Entry 5KNC (X-ray diffraction, 3.02 A resolution); this record covers chains C and D of the 8 polymer chains in the assembly.

# Chain C
Molecule: V-type sodium ATPase catalytic subunit A
Source organism: Enterococcus hirae ATCC 9790
Notes: EC 3.6.3.15
UniProtKB: Q08636 (NTPA_ENTHA); residue numbers follow UniProt; this construct covers 1-593
Chain sequence (600 residues; row label = number of the first residue in the row; numbers below 1 keep their minus sign (Gly-6 is residue -6)):
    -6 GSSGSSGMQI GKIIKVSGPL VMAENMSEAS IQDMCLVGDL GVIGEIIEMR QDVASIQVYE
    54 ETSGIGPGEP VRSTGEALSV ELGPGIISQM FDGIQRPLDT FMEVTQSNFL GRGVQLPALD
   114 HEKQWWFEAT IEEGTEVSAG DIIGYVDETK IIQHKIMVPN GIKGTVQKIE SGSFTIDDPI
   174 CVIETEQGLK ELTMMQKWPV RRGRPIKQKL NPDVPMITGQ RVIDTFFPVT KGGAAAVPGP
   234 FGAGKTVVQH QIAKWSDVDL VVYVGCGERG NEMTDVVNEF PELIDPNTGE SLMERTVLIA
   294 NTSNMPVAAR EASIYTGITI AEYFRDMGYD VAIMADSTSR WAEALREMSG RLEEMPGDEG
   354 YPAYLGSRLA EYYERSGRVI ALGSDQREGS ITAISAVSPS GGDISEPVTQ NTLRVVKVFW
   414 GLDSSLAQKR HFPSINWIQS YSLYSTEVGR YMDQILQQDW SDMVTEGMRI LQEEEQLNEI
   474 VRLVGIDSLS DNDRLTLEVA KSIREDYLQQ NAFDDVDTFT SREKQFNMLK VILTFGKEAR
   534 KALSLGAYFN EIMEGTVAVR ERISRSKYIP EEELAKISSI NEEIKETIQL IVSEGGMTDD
Unresolved in the structure: -6 to 0, 587-593
Differences from the reference sequence: expression tag (-6 to 0)
Ion coordination: Mg2+: Thr239 (together with ADP)
Small-molecule neighbours: ADP (adenosine-5'-diphosphate): Pro233, Phe234, Gly235, Ala236, Gly237, Lys238, Thr239, Val240, Glu265, Phe425, Pro426, Gln503, Asn504, Ala505, Phe506
Curated features (UniProtKB/Swiss-Prot):
  - binding site (ATP): Gly232 to Thr239
Reported in the primary citation:
  - binding site for ADP: Lys238, Arg262

# Chain D
Molecule: V-type sodium ATPase subunit B
Source organism: Enterococcus hirae ATCC 9790
UniProtKB: Q08637 (NTPB_ENTHA); residue numbers follow UniProt; this construct covers 1-458
Chain sequence (465 residues; numbered -6 to 458; the number before each row is that of its first residue; numbers below 1 keep their minus sign (Gly-6 is residue -6)):
    -6 GSSGSSGMIK EYRTIKEVVG PLMAVEKVSG VKYEELIEVR MQNGEIRRGQ VLEVQEDKAM
    54 VQIFEGTSGI NLKNSSVRFL GHPLQLGVSE DMIGRVFDGL GRPKDNGPEI LPEKYLDING
   114 EVINPIARDY PDEFIQTGIS AIDHLNTLVR GQKLPVFSGS GLPHKELAAQ IARQATVLDS
   174 SDDFAVVFAA IGITFEEAEF FMEDFRQTGA IDRSVMFMNL ANDPAIERIA TPRMALTAAE
   234 YLAYEKGMHV LVIMTDMTNY AEALREISAA RREVPGRRGY PGYLYTNLAT LFERAGRIRG
   294 LKGSVTQIPI LTMPEDDKTH PIPDLTGYIT EGQIILTREL YKSGIQPPID VLPSLSRLKD
   354 KGTGAGKTRE DHAATMNQLF AAYAQGKQAK ELAVVLGESA LSDIDKIYAK FAERFENEYV
   414 NQGFYTNRTI TETLDLGWEL LAMLPRTELK RIKDDLLDKY LPEGK
Unresolved in the structure: -6 to 0, 455-458
Differences from the reference sequence: expression tag (-6 to 0)
Reported in the primary citation:
  - binding site for ADP: Arg350

# Chain C / chain D interface
Residue-residue contacts - 73 pairs, chain C then chain D:
  Ser20(C) - Asn64(D)
  Ser20(C) - Lys66(D)
  Glu21(C) - Asn64(D)
  Glu21(C) - Lys66(D)  salt bridge
  Ala22(C) - Asn64(D)
  Ser23(C) - Gly62(D)
  Ile24(C) - Val11(D)  hydrophobic
  Ile24(C) - Thr60(D)
  Ile24(C) - Gly62(D)  hydrogen bond (backbone-backbone)
  Ile24(C) - Ile63(D)
  Gln25(C) - Ser61(D)  hydrogen bond
  Glu41(C) - Val11(D)
  Glu41(C) - Val12(D)
  Glu41(C) - Gly13(D)  hydrogen bond (side chain-backbone)
  Met42(C) - Glu10(D)
  Met42(C) - Val11(D)  hydrogen bond (backbone-backbone)
  Met42(C) - Leu65(D)  hydrophobic
  Arg43(C) - Glu10(D)
  Arg43(C) - Val12(D)
  Gln44(C) - Lys9(D)  hydrogen bond (backbone-backbone)
  Lys202(C) - Phe188(D)
  Pro205(C) - Glu189(D)
  Gly225(C) - Glu189(D)
  Met348(C) - Ala262(D)
  Met348(C) - Arg265(D)
  Met348(C) - Glu266(D)
  Met348(C) - Val267(D)  hydrophobic
  Met348(C) - Pro268(D)
  Pro349(C) - Ala262(D)
  Gly350(C) - Pro268(D)
  Ala356(C) - Arg258(D)
  Ala356(C) - Glu259(D)
  Ala356(C) - Ala262(D)  hydrophobic
  Tyr357(C) - Glu259(D)
  Ser360(C) - Arg221(D)
  Ser360(C) - Glu259(D)  hydrogen bond
  Ala363(C) - Ala214(D)
  Ala363(C) - Asn215(D)
  Glu367(C) - Thr187(D)
  Glu367(C) - Phe188(D)  hydrogen bond (side chain-backbone)
  Glu367(C) - Asn215(D)
  Asp396(C) - Glu308(D)
  Ile397(C) - Glu308(D)
  Ser398(C) - Glu308(D)  hydrogen bond
  Gln403(C) - Pro307(D)
  Gln403(C) - Glu308(D)
  Asn404(C) - Glu255(D)
  Leu406(C) - Ser153(D)
  Arg407(C) - Thr187(D)
  Arg407(C) - Thr251(D)
  Arg407(C) - Asn252(D)
  Arg407(C) - Glu255(D)  salt bridge
  Val408(C) - Thr187(D)
  Lys410(C) - Lys158(D)
  Lys410(C) - Glu189(D)
  Trp430(C) - Lys335(D)
  Ile431(C) - Arg331(D)
  Ile431(C) - Lys335(D)
  Ser433(C) - Lys335(D)  hydrogen bond (backbone-side chain)
  Tyr434(C) - Ser153(D)
  Tyr434(C) - Gly154(D)
  Leu436(C) - Gly154(D)
  Tyr437(C) - Glu189(D)  hydrogen bond
  Met461(C) - Lys335(D)
  Arg462(C) - Lys335(D)
  Arg462(C) - Ser336(D)  hydrogen bond (side chain-backbone)
  Gln465(C) - Glu332(D)
  Gln465(C) - Lys335(D)
  Gln465(C) - Ser336(D)
  Gln469(C) - Glu332(D)  hydrogen bond
  Ile473(C) - Val387(D)  hydrophobic
  Leu482(C) - Val387(D)
  Asp486(C) - Val387(D)
Other interface residues (no listed pair), chain C (49 interface residues in all): Asn204, Phe220, Glu346, Asp351, Glu364, Gln432
Other interface residues (no listed pair), chain D (43 interface residues in all): Glu192, Ala218, Arg271, Gly272, Tyr273

# Overview
The interface between chain C and chain D involves 49 residues on one side and 43 on the other; the contacts
include 12 hydrogen bonds and 2 salt bridges. Polar pairs include Glu21(C)-Lys66(D), Arg407(C)-Glu255(D) and
Gln25(C)-Ser61(D). Bound to chain C: ADP. From the paper: a binding site for ADP at Lys238(C), Arg262(C) and
Arg350(D).
Here chain C is V-type sodium ATPase catalytic subunit A and chain D is V-type sodium ATPase subunit B, both
from Enterococcus hirae ATCC 9790. Entry 5KNC (Crystal structure of the 3 ADP-bound V1 complex) was determined
by X-ray diffraction, deposited together with 5KNB and 5KND.
